PDB entry 5FRN | X-ray diffraction, 2.85 A resolution | chains A and B of the 4 polymer chains in the assembly

Chain A (and B):
Protein: Integrase
Organism: Human spumaretrovirus
Notes: EC 2.7.7.49, 2.7.7.7, 3.1.26.4, 3.4.23.-, 2.7.7.-, 3.1.-.-; chain B of this document is another copy of the same molecule, construct and numbering; everything in this record applies to it too
Reference sequence: P14350 (POL_FOAMV); residues 3-392 here correspond to UniProt positions 754-1143 (UniProt number = residue number + 751)
Chain sequence (395 residues; row label = number of the first residue in the row; numbers below 1 keep their minus sign (Gly-2 is residue -2)):
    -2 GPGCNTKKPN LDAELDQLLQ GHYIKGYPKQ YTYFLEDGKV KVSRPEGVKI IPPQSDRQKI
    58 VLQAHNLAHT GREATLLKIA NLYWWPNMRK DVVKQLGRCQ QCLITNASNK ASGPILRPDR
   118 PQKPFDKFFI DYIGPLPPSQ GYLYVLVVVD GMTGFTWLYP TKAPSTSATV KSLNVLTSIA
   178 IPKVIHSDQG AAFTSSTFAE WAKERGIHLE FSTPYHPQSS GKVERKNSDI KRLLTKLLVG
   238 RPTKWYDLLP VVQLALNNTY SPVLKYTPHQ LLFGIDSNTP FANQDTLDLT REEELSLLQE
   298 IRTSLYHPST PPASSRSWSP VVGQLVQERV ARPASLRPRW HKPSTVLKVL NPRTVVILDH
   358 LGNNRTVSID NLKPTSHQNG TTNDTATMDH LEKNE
Not modelled in the structure: -2 to 8, 376-392 (chain B: -2 to 115, 299-392)
Sequence notes: expression tag (-2 to 2); variant Ser217 (Gly968 in P14350), Gly218 (Ser969 in P14350)
UniProt features mapped onto this chain:
  - binding site (Mg(2+)): Asp123, Asp185
Ion coordination: Zn2+: His62, His66, Cys96, Cys99; Mg2+ site 1: Asp128, Asp185 (together with magnesium); Mg2+ site 2: Asp128, Glu221 (together with magnesium)
Ligand contacts: magnesium (QUW; 4-azanyl-N-[[2,4-bis(fluoranyl)phenyl]methyl]-1-oxidanyl-2-oxidanylidene-6-(5-oxidanylpentyl)-1,8-naphthyridine-3-carboxamide): Asp128, Tyr129, Asp185, Gln186, Gly187, Thr210, Pro211, Tyr212, Pro214, Gln215, Glu221
Reported in the primary citation:
  - binding site for magnesium: Tyr212

Chain A / chain B interface:
Contacting residue pairs (61):
  Pro121(A) - Ile272(B)
  Phe122(A) - Phe270(B)  hydrophobic
  Phe122(A) - Asn275(B)  hydrogen bond (backbone-side chain)
  Trp154(A) - Ile176(B)
  Asn171(A) - Pro247(B)
  Thr174(A) - Leu251(B)
  Ser175(A) - Pro247(B)
  Ser175(A) - Gln250(B)
  Ser175(A) - Leu251(B)
  Ile176(A) - Trp154(B)
  Ile176(A) - Phe270(B)  hydrophobic
  Ile178(A) - Leu251(B)  hydrophobic
  Ile178(A) - Asn275(B)  hydrogen bond (backbone-side chain)
  Ile178(A) - Thr276(B)
  Pro179(A) - Asn275(B)
  Lys180(A) - Asn275(B)  hydrogen bond
  Pro247(A) - Ser175(B)
  Gln250(A) - Ser175(B)  hydrogen bond (side chain-backbone)
  Gln250(A) - Ile176(B)
  Leu251(A) - Thr174(B)
  Leu251(A) - Ser175(B)
  Leu251(A) - Ile178(B)  hydrophobic
  His266(A) - Phe122(B)
  His266(A) - Ile176(B)
  Leu269(A) - Leu269(B)
  Leu269(A) - Phe270(B)
  Phe270(A) - Phe122(B)  hydrophobic
  Phe270(A) - Leu269(B)  hydrophobic
  Phe270(A) - Phe270(B)  hydrophobic
  Ile272(A) - Lys120(B)
  Ser274(A) - Phe122(B)
  Ser274(A) - Ala177(B)
  Ser274(A) - Ile178(B)  hydrogen bond (side chain-backbone)
  Asn275(A) - Ile178(B)  hydrogen bond (backbone-backbone)
  Asn275(A) - Pro179(B)  hydrogen bond (side chain-backbone)
  Asn275(A) - Lys180(B)
  Asn275(A) - Arg202(B)
  Asn275(A) - Gly203(B)  hydrogen bond (side chain-backbone)
  Thr283(A) - Lys120(B)  hydrogen bond (backbone-side chain)
  Leu284(A) - Arg117(B)
  Leu284(A) - Pro118(B)
  Leu284(A) - Lys120(B)
  Asp285(A) - Arg117(B)  salt bridge
  Asp285(A) - Pro118(B)
  Leu286(A) - Pro118(B)
  Leu286(A) - Lys120(B)  hydrogen bond (backbone-side chain)
  Thr287(A) - Lys120(B)
  Arg288(A) - Lys120(B)
  Arg288(A) - Pro121(B)
  Arg288(A) - Met149(B)
  Arg288(A) - Leu268(B)  hydrogen bond (side chain-backbone)
  Arg288(A) - Leu269(B)  hydrogen bond (side chain-backbone)
  Glu289(A) - Tyr263(B)
  Glu291(A) - Lys120(B)  salt bridge
  Leu292(A) - Gln267(B)
  Leu292(A) - Leu268(B)
  Leu292(A) - Gly271(B)
  Gln296(A) - Gly271(B)
  Arg299(A) - Phe270(B)  hydrogen bond (side chain-backbone)
  Arg299(A) - Gly271(B)
  Arg299(A) - Ile272(B)
Also at the interface, not in a pair above, chain A (36 interface residues in all): Lys120, Phe152, Ala177, Asp273, Thr276, Leu295
Also at the interface, not in a pair above, chain B (33 interface residues in all): Gln119, Phe152, Ile204, Leu261, His266

Summary:
Chain A and chain B form an interface of 36 and 33 residues respectively; the contacts include 13 hydrogen
bonds and 2 salt bridges. Polar pairs include Asp285(A)-Arg117(B), Glu291(A)-Lys120(B) and
Phe122(A)-Asn275(B). Chain A binds magnesium. UniProt lists Mg2+-binding residues Asp123(A) and Asp185(A) on
chain A. The paper reports a binding site for magnesium at Tyr212(A).
Both chains are Integrase (Human spumaretrovirus). Entry 5FRN (Crystal structure of the Prototype Foamy Virus
(PFV) intasome in complex with magnesium and the INSTI ...) was determined by X-ray diffraction (same
publication as 5FRM and 5FRO).
